Entry 8FY9 (electron microscopy, 3.10 A resolution); this record covers chains F and G of the 8 polymer chains in the assembly.

[Chain F]
Name: Cas1
Chain sequence (316 residues; row label = number of the first residue in the row):
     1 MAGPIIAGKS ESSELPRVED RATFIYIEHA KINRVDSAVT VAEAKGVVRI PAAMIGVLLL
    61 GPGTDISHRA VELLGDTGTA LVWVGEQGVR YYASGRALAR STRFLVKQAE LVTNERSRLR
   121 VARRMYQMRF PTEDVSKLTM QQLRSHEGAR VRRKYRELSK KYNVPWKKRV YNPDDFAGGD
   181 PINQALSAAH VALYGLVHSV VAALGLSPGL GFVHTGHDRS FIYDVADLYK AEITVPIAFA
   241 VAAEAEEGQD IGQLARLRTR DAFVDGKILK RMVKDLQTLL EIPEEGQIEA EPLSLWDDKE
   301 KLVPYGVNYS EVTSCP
Disordered / not traced: 1-3, 284-316
What the authors report for this chain:
  - binding site for the 28-nt DNA strand (chain G): His-29

[Chain G]
Molecule: 28-nt DNA strand
Sequence (28 nucleotides; each row starts with the number of its first residue):
     1 GCAACCACTT GTGCATCATG AGTGATGA

[Chain F / chain G interface]
Residue-residue contacts (9):
  Ile-6(F) / DA25(G)  base contact
  Ala-7(F) / DA25(G)  base contact
  Lys-9(F) / DA25(G)  base contact
  Lys-9(F) / DT26(G)  phosphate contact
  Arg-34(F) / DG24(G)  base contact
  Arg-34(F) / DA25(G)  hydrogen bond to the base
  Arg-69(F) / DT23(G)  hydrogen bond to the phosphate
  Arg-69(F) / DG24(G)  salt bridge to the phosphate
  Glu-72(F) / DG24(G)  base contact
Other interface residues (no listed pair), chain F (7 interface residues in all): Gly-8

[Summary]
7 residues of chain F and 4 residues of chain G are in contact, with 2 hydrogen bonds and 1 salt bridge. Polar
pairs include Arg-34(F)/DA25(G), Arg-69(F)/DT23(G) and Arg-69(F)/DG24(G). The paper reports a binding site for
the 28-nt DNA strand (chain G) at His-29(F).
Here chain F is Cas1 and chain G is a 28-nt DNA strand. Entry 8FY9 (Cryo-EM structure of
Cas1:Cas2-DEDDh:PAM-deficient prespacer complex) was determined by electron microscopy (same publication as
8FYA, 8FYB, 8FYC and 8FYD).
